8RRO - chains B and E of the 5 polymer chains in the assembly; structure by X-ray diffraction, 3.50 A resolution.

== Chain B ==
Name: G12V-TCR beta chain
Organism: Homo sapiens
Chain sequence (246 residues; numbered 0 to 245; the number before each row is that of its first residue; numbering starts at 0):
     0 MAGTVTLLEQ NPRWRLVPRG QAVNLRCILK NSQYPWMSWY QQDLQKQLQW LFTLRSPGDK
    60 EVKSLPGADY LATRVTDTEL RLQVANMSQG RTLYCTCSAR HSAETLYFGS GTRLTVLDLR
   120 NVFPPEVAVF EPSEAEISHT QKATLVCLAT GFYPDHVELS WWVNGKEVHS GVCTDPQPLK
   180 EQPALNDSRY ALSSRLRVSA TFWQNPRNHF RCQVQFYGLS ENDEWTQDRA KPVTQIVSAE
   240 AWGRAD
Not modelled in the structure: 0-3
Disulfides: Cys26-Cys94, Cys146-Cys211
From the paper describing this entry:
  - mutagenesis - D58E: increased binding to G12V-A3

== Chain E ==
Name: GTPase KRas, N-terminally processed
UniProtKB: P01116 (RASK_HUMAN); residues 1-10 here correspond to UniProt positions 7-16 (UniProt number = residue number + 6)
Chain sequence (10 residues; each row starts with the number of its first residue):
     1 VVVGAVGVGK
Sequence notes: variant Val6 (Gly12 in P01116)
UniProt features mapped onto this chain:
  - binding site (GTP): Gly4, Ala5, Gly7 to Lys10

== Interface between chain B and chain E ==
Contacting residue pairs (13; chain B residue first):
  Gln32(B) - Val8(E)
  Trp35(B) - Val6(E)  hydrogen bond (side chain-backbone)
  Trp35(B) - Gly7(E)  hydrogen bond (side chain-backbone)
  Arg54(B) - Gly9(E)
  Ala98(B) - Gly7(E)
  Ala98(B) - Val8(E)
  Arg99(B) - Ala5(E)
  Arg99(B) - Val6(E)
  Arg99(B) - Gly7(E)
  His100(B) - Gly4(E)  hydrogen bond (side chain-backbone)
  His100(B) - Ala5(E)
  His100(B) - Val6(E)  hydrogen bond (side chain-backbone)
  Ser101(B) - Ala5(E)
Interface residues without a listed pair, chain B (8 interface residues in all): Pro34
The authors on this interface:
  - residue pairs: Trp35(B)-Val6(E), His100(B)-Val6(E)

== Overview ==
The interface between chain B and chain E involves 8 residues on one side and 6 on the other; the contacts
include 4 hydrogen bonds. Among the polar pairs are Trp35(B)-Val6(E), Trp35(B)-Gly7(E) and His100(B)-Gly4(E).
The paper describes contacts between Trp35(B) and Val6(E) and His100(B) and Val6(E). From the paper: D58E of
chain B increases binding to G12V-A3.
Chain B is G12V-TCR beta chain (Homo sapiens) and chain E is GTPase KRas, N-terminally processed; the
structure, G12V-TCR complex with HLA-A3, was determined by X-ray diffraction, deposited together with 8RNI,
8RO5 and 8VJZ.
